PDB entry 1OIF | X-ray diffraction, 2.12 A resolution | chain A

== Chain A ==
Molecule: Beta-glucosidase
From: Thermotoga maritima
Notes: EC 3.2.1.21; fragment: catalytic module
UniProtKB: Q08638 (BGLA_THEMA); residue numbers follow UniProt; this construct covers 2-446
Sequence (468 residues; numbered -21 to 446; the number before each row is that of its first residue; numbers below 1 keep their minus sign (Met-21 is residue -21)):
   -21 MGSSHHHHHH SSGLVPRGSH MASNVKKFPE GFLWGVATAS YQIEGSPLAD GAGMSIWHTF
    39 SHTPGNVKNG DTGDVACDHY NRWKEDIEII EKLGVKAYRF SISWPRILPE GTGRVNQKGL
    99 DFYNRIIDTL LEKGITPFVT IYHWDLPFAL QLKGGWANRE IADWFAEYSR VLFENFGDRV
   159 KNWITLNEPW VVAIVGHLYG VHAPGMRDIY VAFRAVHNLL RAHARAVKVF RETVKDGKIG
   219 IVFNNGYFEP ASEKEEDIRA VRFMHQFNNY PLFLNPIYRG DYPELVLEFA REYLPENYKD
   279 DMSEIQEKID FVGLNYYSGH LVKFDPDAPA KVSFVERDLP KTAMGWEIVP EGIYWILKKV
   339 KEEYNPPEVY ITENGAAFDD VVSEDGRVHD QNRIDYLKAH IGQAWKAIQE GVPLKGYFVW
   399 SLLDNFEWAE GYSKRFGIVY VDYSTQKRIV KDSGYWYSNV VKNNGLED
Unresolved in the structure: -21 to 2
UniProt features mapped onto this chain:
  - active site: Glu166 (Proton donor), Glu351 (Nucleophile)
Small-molecule neighbours: 5-hydroxymethyl-3,4-dihydroxypiperidine (IFM): Gln20, His121, Trp122, Asn165, Glu166, Asn293, Tyr295, Trp324, Glu351, Trp398, Glu405, Trp406, Phe414

== Summary ==
Bound to chain A: 5-hydroxymethyl-3,4-dihydroxypiperidine. From UniProt: active-site residues Glu166 and
Glu351.
Chain A is Beta-glucosidase (Thermotoga maritima); the structure, Family 1 b-glucosidase from Thermotoga
maritima, was determined by X-ray diffraction, deposited together with 1OD0, 1OIM and 1OIN.
